PDB entry 2CK3 | X-ray diffraction, 1.95 A resolution | chains C and D of the 9 polymer chains in the assembly

== Chain C ==
Protein: ATP synthase subunit alpha, mitochondrial
From: Bos taurus
Notes: EC 3.6.3.14
UniProt: P19483 (ATPA_BOVIN); residues 1-510 here correspond to UniProt positions 44-553 (UniProt number = residue number + 43)
Chain sequence (510 residues; row label = number of the first residue in the row):
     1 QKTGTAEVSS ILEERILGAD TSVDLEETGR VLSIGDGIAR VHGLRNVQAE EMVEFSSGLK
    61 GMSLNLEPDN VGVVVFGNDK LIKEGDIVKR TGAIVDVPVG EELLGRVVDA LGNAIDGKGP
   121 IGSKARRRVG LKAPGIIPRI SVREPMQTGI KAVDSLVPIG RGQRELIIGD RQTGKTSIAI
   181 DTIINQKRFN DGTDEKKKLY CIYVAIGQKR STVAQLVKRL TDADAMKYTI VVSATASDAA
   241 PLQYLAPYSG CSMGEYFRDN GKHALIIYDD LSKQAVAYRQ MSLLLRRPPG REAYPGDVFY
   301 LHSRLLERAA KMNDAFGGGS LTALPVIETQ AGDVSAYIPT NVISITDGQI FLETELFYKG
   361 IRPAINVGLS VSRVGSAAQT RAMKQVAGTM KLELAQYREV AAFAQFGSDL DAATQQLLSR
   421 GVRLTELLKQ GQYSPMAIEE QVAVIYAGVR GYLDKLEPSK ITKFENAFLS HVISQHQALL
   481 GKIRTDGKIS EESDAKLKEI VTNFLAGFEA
Disordered / not traced: 1-20
Construct notes: cloning artifact (481)
Ion coordination: Mg2+: Thr176 (together with AMP-PNP)
Residues lining bound ligands:
  - ADP (adenosine-5'-diphosphate): Val371, Ser372, Arg373
  - AMP-PNP (ANP; phosphoaminophosphonic acid-adenylate ester): Asp170, Arg171, Gln172, Thr173, Gly174, Lys175, Thr176, Ser177, Glu328, Phe357, Arg362, Pro363, Gln430, Gly431, Gln432, Tyr433
Swiss-Prot annotation at these positions:
  - binding site (ATP): Gln172, Gly174, Lys175, Thr176, Ser177, Gln430, Gln432
  - binding site (Mg(2+)): Thr176, Asp269
  - site: Ser370 (Required for activity)
  - modified residue: Gln1 (Pyrrolidone carboxylic acid), Ser10 (Phosphoserine), Ser22 (Phosphoserine), Ser33 (Phosphoserine), Ser63 (Phosphoserine), Lys80 (N6-acetyllysine), Lys83 (N6-acetyllysine), Lys89 (N6-acetyllysine), Thr91 (Phosphothreonine), Lys118 (N6-acetyllysine), Ser123 (Phosphoserine), Lys124 (N6-acetyllysine), Ser141 (Phosphoserine), Arg161 (Omega-N-methylarginine), Lys187 (N6-acetyllysine), Lys196 (N6-acetyllysine), Lys197 (N6-acetyllysine), Lys218 (N6-acetyllysine), Lys262 (N6-acetyllysine), Lys384 (N6-acetyllysine) and 6 more in UniProt
  - glycosylation: Ser33 (O-linked (GlcNAc) serine)

== Chain D ==
Protein: ATP synthase subunit beta, mitochondrial
From: Bos taurus
Notes: EC 3.6.1.34, 3.6.3.14
UniProt: P00829 (ATPB_BOVIN); residues -3 to 478 here correspond to UniProt positions 47-528 (UniProt number = residue number + 50)
Chain sequence (482 residues; row label = number of the first residue in the row; numbers below 1 keep their minus sign (Ala-3 is residue -3)):
    -3 AAQASPSPKA GATTGRIVAV IGAVVDVQFD EGLPPILNAL EVQGRETRLV LEVAQHLGES
    57 TVRTIAMDGT EGLVRGQKVL DSGAPIRIPV GPETLGRIMN VIGEPIDERG PIKTKQFAAI
   117 HAEAPEFVEM SVEQEILVTG IKVVDLLAPY AKGGKIGLFG GAGVGKTVLI MELINNVAKA
   177 HGGYSVFAGV GERTREGNDL YHEMIESGVI NLKDATSKVA LVYGQMNEPP GARARVALTG
   237 LTVAEYFRDQ EGQDVLLFID NIFRFTQAGS EVSALLGRIP SAVGYQPTLA TDMGTMQERI
   297 TTTKKGSITS VQAIYVPADD LTDPAPATTF AHLDATTVLS RAIAELGIYP AVDPLDSTSR
   357 IMDPNIVGSE HYDVARGVQK ILQDYKSLQD IIAILGMDEL SEEDKLTVSR ARKIQRFLSQ
   417 PFQVAEVFTG HLGKLVPLKE TIKGFQQILA GEYDHLPEQA FYMVGPIEEA VAKADKLAEE
   477 HS
Disordered / not traced: -3 to 8, 476-478
Ion coordination: Mg2+: Thr163 (together with ADP)
Residues lining bound ligands:
  - ADP (adenosine-5'-diphosphate): Gly157, Ala158, Gly159, Val160, Gly161, Lys162, Thr163, Val164, Tyr345, Pro346, Phe418, Ala421, Phe424, Thr425
  - AMP-PNP (ANP; phosphoaminophosphonic acid-adenylate ester): Ser355, Met358, Tyr368
Swiss-Prot annotation at these positions:
  - binding site (ADP): Gly159, Val160, Gly161, Lys162, Thr163, Val164
  - binding site (ATP): Gly159, Gly161, Lys162, Thr163, Val164, Arg189
  - binding site (phosphate): Gly159, Val160, Gly161, Lys162, Thr163
  - binding site (Mg(2+)): Thr163, Glu188
  - modified residue: Lys74 (N6-acetyllysine), Lys111 (N6-acetyllysine), Lys148 (N6-acetyllysine), Lys209 (N6-acetyllysine), Lys214 (N6-acetyllysine), Thr262 (Phosphothreonine), Ser365 (Phosphoserine), Lys376 (N6-acetyllysine), Ser383 (Phosphoserine), Lys430 (N6-acetyllysine), Lys435 (N6-acetyllysine), Lys472 (N6-acetyllysine)
  - glycosylation: Ser56 (O-linked (GlcNAc) serine)

== How chain C and chain D interact ==
Pairs across the interface (130; chain C residue first):
  Gly43(C) with Arg71(D), hydrogen bond (backbone-side chain)
  Leu44(C) with Arg71(D), hydrogen bond (backbone-side chain)
  Arg45(C) with Val70(D); Arg71(D)
  Asn46(C) with Val70(D)
  Val47(C) with Leu69(D); Val70(D)
  Gln48(C) with Gly68(D), hydrogen bond (side chain-backbone); Leu69(D); Val70(D)
  Ala49(C) with Val16(D), hydrophobic; Thr66(D); Glu67(D); Gly68(D), hydrogen bond (backbone-backbone); Leu69(D), hydrogen bond (backbone-backbone)
  Glu50(C) with Glu67(D)
  Leu64(C) with Val16(D)
  Asn65(C) with Val16(D); Ile17(D)
  Leu66(C) with Ala15(D); Val16(D), hydrogen bond (backbone-backbone); Leu69(D); Arg71(D)
  Glu67(C) with Val14(D); Arg71(D), hydrogen bond (backbone-side chain)
  Pro68(C) with Val14(D); Ala15(D)
  Asn70(C) with Arg71(D)
  Val71(C) with Arg71(D)
  Lys132(C) with Asp64(D), salt bridge; Asn223(D); Glu224(D), salt bridge
  Ala133(C) with Asn223(D)
  Pro134(C) with Thr190(D)
  Gly135(C) with Thr190(D)
  Ile136(C) with Ile94(D), hydrophobic; Thr190(D); Asn194(D); Tyr219(D), hydrophobic
  Ile137(C) with Ile102(D); Asp103(D); Glu104(D); Tyr197(D), hydrophobic
  Arg139(C) with Thr190(D); Asn194(D)
  Ile140(C) with Asn194(D)
  Ser141(C) with Asn194(D); Asp195(D), hydrogen bond
  Val142(C) with Arg191(D)
  Arg164(C) with Arg189(D)
  Arg287(C) with Ile17(D)
  Pro288(C) with Ala270(D), hydrophobic
  Arg291(C) with Val279(D); Tyr281(D); Pro313(D); Asp319(D), salt bridge
  Gly296(C) with Glu267(D)
  Asp297(C) with Glu267(D)
  Phe299(C) with Met222(D), hydrophobic; Arg260(D); Gln263(D); Glu267(D)
  Tyr300(C) with Glu224(D); Pro225(D); Arg229(D); Glu267(D)
  Ser303(C) with Met222(D), hydrogen bond (side chain-backbone)
  Glu307(C) with Glu188(D); Arg189(D); Thr190(D), hydrogen bond; Met222(D); Asn223(D)
  Ser335(C) with Ala314(D); Asp315(D), hydrogen bond; Arg337(D)
  Thr340(C) with Ala158(D); Tyr311(D), hydrogen bond (backbone-side chain); Ala314(D), hydrogen bond (side chain-backbone)
  Asn341(C) with Tyr311(D)
  Ile343(C) with Ala158(D), hydrophobic; Arg189(D)
  Ser344(C) with Ala158(D); Arg189(D), hydrogen bond (backbone-side chain); Met222(D); Arg260(D), hydrogen bond; Tyr311(D)
  Ile345(C) with Arg189(D), hydrogen bond (backbone-side chain); Met222(D), hydrophobic
  Thr346(C) with Arg189(D), hydrogen bond (backbone-side chain)
  Asp347(C) with Arg189(D), salt bridge; Arg191(D), salt bridge
  Gly368(C) with Glu341(D)
  Leu369(C) with Arg337(D); Glu341(D)
  Ser372(C) with Phe424(D)
  Arg373(C) with Gly159(D); Arg189(D); Phe424(D)
  Val374(C) with Phe424(D)
  Gly375(C) with Val423(D); Phe424(D)
  Ser376(C) with Val423(D), hydrogen bond (backbone-backbone)
  Gly388(C) with Thr425(D); Gly426(D)
  Thr389(C) with Thr425(D); His427(D)
  Leu392(C) with Tyr345(D), hydrophobic; Thr425(D); Tyr458(D); Met459(D), hydrophobic
  Ala395(C) with Glu341(D); Leu342(D); Gly343(D)
  Gln396(C) with Leu342(D), hydrogen bond (side chain-backbone); Ile344(D); Arg412(D), hydrogen bond; Gln455(D), hydrogen bond; Tyr458(D)
  Glu399(C) with Leu342(D); Arg408(D), salt bridge; Arg412(D), salt bridge
  Val400(C) with Arg412(D)
  Phe403(C) with Tyr381(D); Ile388(D), hydrophobic; Val404(D), hydrophobic; Arg408(D)
  Phe406(C) with Ile388(D); Met393(D), hydrophobic
  Ala413(C) with Pro453(D), hydrophobic
  Leu417(C) with Gln455(D)
Other interface residues (no listed pair), chain C (70 interface residues in all): Arg304, Phe316, Ala336, Tyr337, Asn366, Val371, Ala377, Ser408, Asp411
Other interface residues (no listed pair), chain D (72 interface residues in all): Gly18, Gly193, His198, Pro226, Leu271, Gly280, Ala340, Gly392, Asp394, Glu454

== Overview ==
The interface between chain C and chain D involves 70 residues on one side and 72 on the other; the contacts
include 21 hydrogen bonds and 7 salt bridges. Polar pairs include Lys132(C)-Asp64(D), Lys132(C)-Glu224(D) and
Arg291(C)-Asp319(D). ADP is bound between chain C and chain D.
Here chain C is ATP synthase subunit alpha, mitochondrial and chain D is ATP synthase subunit beta,
mitochondrial, both from Bos taurus. Entry 2CK3 (Azide inhibited bovine F1-ATPase) was determined by X-ray
diffraction.
